5VQ4 - chains C and D of the 4 polymer chains in the assembly; structure by X-ray diffraction, 2.30 A resolution.

[Chain C]
Protein: Nitrogenase molybdenum-iron protein alpha chain
Source organism: Azotobacter vinelandii
Notes: EC 1.18.6.1
Reference sequence: P07328 (NIFD_AZOVI); residues 1-492 here = UniProt positions 1-492
Amino-acid sequence (492 residues; each row starts with the number of its first residue):
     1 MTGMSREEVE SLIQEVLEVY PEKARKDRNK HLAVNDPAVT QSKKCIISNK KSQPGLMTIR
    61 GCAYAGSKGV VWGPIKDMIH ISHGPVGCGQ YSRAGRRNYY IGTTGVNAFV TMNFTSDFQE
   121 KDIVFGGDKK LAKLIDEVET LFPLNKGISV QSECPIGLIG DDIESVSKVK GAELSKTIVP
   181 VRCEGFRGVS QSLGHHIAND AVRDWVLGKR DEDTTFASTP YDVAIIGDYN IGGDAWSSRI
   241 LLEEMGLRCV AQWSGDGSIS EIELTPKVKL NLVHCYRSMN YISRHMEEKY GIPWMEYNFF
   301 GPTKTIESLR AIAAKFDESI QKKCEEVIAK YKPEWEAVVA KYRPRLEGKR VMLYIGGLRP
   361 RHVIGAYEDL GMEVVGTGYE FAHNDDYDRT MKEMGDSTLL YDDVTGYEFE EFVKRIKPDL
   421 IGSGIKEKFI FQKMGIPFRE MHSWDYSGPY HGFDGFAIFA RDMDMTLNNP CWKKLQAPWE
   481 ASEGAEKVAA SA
Not modelled in the structure: 1-3, 481-492
Bound ions: fe(8)-S(7) cluster Fe: Cys62, Cys88, Cys154 (shared with Cys70(D), Cys95(D), Cys153(D), Ser188(D) of chain D); Fe ion near Cys275 (its only coordinating residue here)
Residues lining bound ligands:
  - fe(8)-S(7) cluster (CLF): Cys62, Tyr64, Pro85, Val86, Gly87, Cys88, Tyr91, Glu153, Cys154, Gly185
  - 3-hydroxy-3-carboxy-adipic acid (HCA): Ala65, Gly95, Arg96, Gln191, Gly424, Ile425, Lys426, Glu440, His442
  - ICS (iron-sulfur-molybdenum cluster with interstitial carbon): Val70, Arg96, His195, Tyr229, Ile231, His274, Cys275, Ser278, Ile355, Gly356, Gly357, Leu358, Arg359, Pro360, Phe381, Met441, His442
UniProt features mapped onto this chain:
  - binding site ([8Fe-7S] cluster): Cys62, Cys88, Cys154
  - binding site ([7Fe-Mo-9S-C-homocitryl] cluster): Cys275, His442
  - mutagenesis: His195 (H195Q: No nitrogenase activity)
From the paper describing this entry:
  - binding site for ICS: His274
  - binding site for 3-hydroxy-3-carboxy-adipic acid: Gln191

[Chain D]
Protein: Nitrogenase molybdenum-iron protein beta chain
Source organism: Azotobacter vinelandii
Notes: EC 1.18.6.1
Reference sequence: P07329 (NIFK_AZOVI); residues 1-523 here = UniProt positions 1-523
Amino-acid sequence (523 residues; each row starts with the number of its first residue):
     1 MSQQVDKIKA SYPLFLDQDY KDMLAKKRDG FEEKYPQDKI DEVFQWTTTK EYQELNFQRE
    61 ALTVNPAKAC QPLGAVLCAL GFEKTMPYVH GSQGCVAYFR SYFNRHFREP VSCVSDSMTE
   121 DAAVFGGQQN MKDGLQNCKA TYKPDMIAVS TTCMAEVIGD DLNAFINNSK KEGFIPDEFP
   181 VPFAHTPSFV GSHVTGWDNM FEGIARYFTL KSMDDKVVGS NKKINIVPGF ETYLGNFRVI
   241 KRMLSEMGVG YSLLSDPEEV LDTPADGQFR MYAGGTTQEE MKDAPNALNT VLLQPWHLEK
   301 TKKFVEGTWK HEVPKLNIPM GLDWTDEFLM KVSEISGQPI PASLTKERGR LVDMMTDSHT
   361 WLHGKRFALW GDPDFVMGLV KFLLELGCEP VHILCHNGNK RWKKAVDAIL AASPYGKNAT
   421 VYIGKDLWHL RSLVFTDKPD FMIGNSYGKF IQRDTLHKGK EFEVPLIRIG FPIFDRHHLH
   481 RSTTLGYEGA MQILTTLVNS ILERLDEETR GMQATDYNHD LVR
Not modelled in the structure: 1
Bound ions: fe(8)-S(7) cluster Fe: Cys70, Cys95, Cys153, Ser188 (shared with Cys62(C), Cys88(C), Cys154(C) of chain C); Fe ion site 1: Arg108, Glu109 (shared with 2 residues of chain B); Fe ion site 2: Asp353, Asp357 (shared with 2 residues of chain B)
Residues lining bound ligands: fe(8)-S(7) cluster (CLF): Cys70, Pro72, Ser92, Gly94, Cys95, Tyr98, Phe99, Thr152, Cys153, Ser188
UniProt features mapped onto this chain:
  - binding site ([8Fe-7S] cluster): Cys70, Cys95, Cys153, Ser188

[How chain C and chain D interact]
Pairs across the interface (189):
  Val19(C) - Ala140(D)
  Val19(C) - Lys143(D)
  Tyr20(C) - Thr141(D)
  Pro21(C) - Gln136(D)
  Pro21(C) - Asn137(D)
  Lys23(C) - Asp133(D)  salt bridge
  Ala24(C) - Asn137(D)
  Ser52(C) - Gln93(D)  hydrogen bond
  Ser52(C) - Ser117(D)
  Pro54(C) - Ser115(D)
  Pro54(C) - Asp116(D)
  Pro54(C) - Asn130(D)
  Pro54(C) - Asp133(D)
  Pro54(C) - Gly134(D)
  Pro54(C) - Asn137(D)  hydrogen bond (backbone-side chain)
  Gly55(C) - Val114(D)
  Gly55(C) - Ser115(D)  hydrogen bond (backbone-backbone)
  Gly55(C) - Gly134(D)
  Gly55(C) - Cys138(D)
  Gly55(C) - Tyr142(D)
  Leu56(C) - Asn137(D)
  Leu56(C) - Thr141(D)
  Leu56(C) - Tyr142(D)  hydrogen bond (backbone-side chain)
  Met57(C) - Met86(D)  hydrophobic
  Met57(C) - Arg100(D)
  Met57(C) - Cys113(D)
  Met57(C) - Val114(D)  hydrophobic
  Met57(C) - Tyr142(D)
  Thr58(C) - Gln93(D)
  Thr58(C) - Arg100(D)
  Arg60(C) - Gln93(D)
  Arg60(C) - Ala97(D)
  Gly61(C) - Gln93(D)
  Cys62(C) - Gly94(D)
  Tyr64(C) - Tyr98(D)
  Ala65(C) - Tyr98(D)
  Lys76(C) - Glu32(D)  salt bridge
  Pro85(C) - Ser188(D)
  Val86(C) - Lys68(D)
  Val86(C) - Ala69(D)
  Gly87(C) - Cys70(D)
  Gln90(C) - Pro66(D)  hydrogen bond (side chain-backbone)
  Gln90(C) - Lys68(D)
  Gln90(C) - Tyr102(D)
  Gln90(C) - Tyr447(D)
  Tyr91(C) - Ala69(D)
  Tyr91(C) - Cys70(D)  hydrogen bond
  Tyr91(C) - Leu73(D)
  Tyr91(C) - Tyr98(D)  hydrophobic
  Tyr91(C) - Phe99(D)  hydrophobic
  Tyr91(C) - Tyr102(D)  hydrophobic
  Ser92(C) - Tyr98(D)
  Arg93(C) - Asn65(D)  hydrogen bond
  Arg93(C) - Tyr447(D)
  Arg93(C) - Phe450(D)
  Gly95(C) - Arg105(D)
  Tyr99(C) - Ser11(D)
  Thr103(C) - Ile40(D)
  Thr104(C) - Arg453(D)
  Val106(C) - Ile40(D)
  Val106(C) - Val43(D)  hydrophobic
  Asn107(C) - Lys34(D)
  Met112(C) - Val64(D)  hydrophobic
  Met112(C) - Asn65(D)
  Met112(C) - Trp428(D)  hydrophobic
  Asn113(C) - Thr63(D)
  Asn113(C) - Val64(D)
  Asn113(C) - Asn65(D)  hydrogen bond (backbone-backbone)
  Asn113(C) - Pro66(D)
  Phe114(C) - Thr63(D)
  Thr115(C) - Leu62(D)
  Thr115(C) - Thr63(D)  hydrogen bond (backbone-backbone)
  Ser116(C) - Ala61(D)
  Asp117(C) - Thr63(D)
  Asp117(C) - Lys68(D)  salt bridge
  Phe118(C) - Phe189(D)
  Gln119(C) - Phe189(D)
  Glu120(C) - Phe189(D)  hydrogen bond (backbone-backbone)
  Glu120(C) - Val190(D)
  Ile123(C) - Phe189(D)  hydrophobic
  Lys130(C) - Ala61(D)
  Lys133(C) - Glu60(D)
  Lys133(C) - Ala61(D)
  Leu134(C) - Ala61(D)
  Leu134(C) - Leu62(D)  hydrophobic
  Glu137(C) - Arg59(D)
  Glu137(C) - Glu60(D)  hydrogen bond (side chain-backbone)
  Glu137(C) - Ala61(D)  hydrogen bond (side chain-backbone)
  Glu137(C) - Leu62(D)  hydrogen bond (side chain-backbone)
  Val138(C) - Leu62(D)  hydrophobic
  Thr140(C) - Trp46(D)
  Thr140(C) - Leu55(D)
  Leu141(C) - Tyr52(D)  hydrogen bond (backbone-side chain)
  Leu141(C) - Leu55(D)  hydrophobic
  Leu141(C) - Arg59(D)
  Phe142(C) - Trp428(D)  hydrophobic
  Pro143(C) - Trp46(D)
  Leu144(C) - Tyr35(D)
  Leu144(C) - Lys39(D)
  Leu144(C) - Val43(D)  hydrophobic
  Lys146(C) - Glu32(D)
  Lys146(C) - Glu33(D)  hydrogen bond (side chain-backbone)
  Cys154(C) - Ser92(D)
  Pro155(C) - Cys153(D)  hydrophobic
  Leu158(C) - Ala123(D)  hydrophobic
  Leu158(C) - Met154(D)  hydrophobic
  Leu158(C) - Val157(D)  hydrophobic
  Ile159(C) - Val157(D)  hydrophobic
  Phe186(C) - Thr119(D)
  Phe186(C) - Glu120(D)  hydrogen bond (backbone-backbone)
  Phe186(C) - Met154(D)  hydrophobic
  Arg187(C) - Glu120(D)
  Gly188(C) - Thr119(D)
  Gly188(C) - Glu120(D)  hydrogen bond (backbone-side chain)
  Val189(C) - Gln93(D)  hydrogen bond (backbone-side chain)
  Arg210(C) - Glu33(D)  salt bridge
  Gly232(C) - Ser11(D)
  Gly232(C) - Phe15(D)
  Gly233(C) - Phe15(D)
  Trp236(C) - Phe15(D)  hydrophobic
  Trp236(C) - Tyr20(D)
  Trp236(C) - Met23(D)
  Trp236(C) - Leu24(D)
  Ser237(C) - Phe15(D)
  Ser237(C) - Tyr20(D)  hydrogen bond
  Arg239(C) - Met23(D)
  Arg239(C) - Lys27(D)
  Arg239(C) - Phe31(D)
  Ile240(C) - Asp19(D)
  Ile240(C) - Tyr20(D)
  Ile240(C) - Met23(D)
  Glu243(C) - Met23(D)
  Arg248(C) - Phe31(D)
  Cys249(C) - Phe31(D)
  Val250(C) - Phe31(D)
  Gln252(C) - Lys27(D)
  Asp256(C) - Lys27(D)  salt bridge
  Ser258(C) - Phe31(D)
  Ser258(C) - Glu32(D)
  Ser260(C) - Phe31(D)  hydrogen bond (side chain-backbone)
  Ser260(C) - Glu32(D)  hydrogen bond (side chain-backbone)
  Ser260(C) - Glu33(D)
  Glu261(C) - Lys27(D)  salt bridge
  Glu261(C) - Phe31(D)
  Glu261(C) - Glu32(D)
  Glu334(C) - Ser2(D)  hydrogen bond
  Glu334(C) - Gln3(D)  hydrogen bond (side chain-backbone)
  Ala337(C) - Val5(D)
  Lys341(C) - Asp6(D)  salt bridge
  Tyr342(C) - Ile8(D)
  Gly406(C) - Tyr142(D)  hydrogen bond (backbone-side chain)
  Tyr407(C) - Thr141(D)
  Tyr407(C) - Tyr142(D)  hydrogen bond (backbone-side chain)
  Glu410(C) - Phe269(D)
  Ile425(C) - Asn104(D)
  Lys426(C) - Ala97(D)
  Lys426(C) - Arg100(D)
  Lys426(C) - Asn104(D)
  Phe429(C) - Asn104(D)
  Phe429(C) - Arg108(D)
  Phe429(C) - Glu109(D)
  Phe429(C) - Pro110(D)
  Ile430(C) - Pro110(D)  hydrophobic
  Ile430(C) - Phe269(D)  hydrophobic
  Lys433(C) - Glu109(D)  salt bridge
  Lys433(C) - Pro110(D)
  Lys433(C) - Thr263(D)  hydrogen bond (side chain-backbone)
  Lys433(C) - Pro264(D)
  Lys433(C) - Asp266(D)
  Lys433(C) - Gly267(D)  hydrogen bond (backbone-backbone)
  Lys433(C) - Gln268(D)  hydrogen bond (backbone-backbone)
  Met434(C) - Gly267(D)
  Met434(C) - Phe269(D)
  Gly448(C) - Ala10(D)
  Gly448(C) - Ser11(D)  hydrogen bond (backbone-backbone)
  Pro449(C) - Phe15(D)  hydrophobic
  Asp454(C) - Ser2(D)  hydrogen bond (side chain-backbone)
  Asp454(C) - Gln3(D)  hydrogen bond (backbone-side chain)
  Asp454(C) - Tyr20(D)  hydrogen bond
  Ala457(C) - Gln3(D)
  Ala457(C) - Ile8(D)
  Ile458(C) - Gln3(D)
  Ile458(C) - Ile8(D)  hydrophobic
  Ile458(C) - Lys9(D)
  Ile458(C) - Ala10(D)  hydrophobic
  Arg461(C) - Ile8(D)
  Leu475(C) - Ala265(D)
  Leu475(C) - Asp266(D)
  Leu475(C) - Gly267(D)
Interface residues without a listed pair, chain C (110 interface residues in all): Lys51, Gln53, Ile59, Asp77, Cys88, Arg97, Ile101, Gly105, Thr111, Ser190, Leu193, Leu264, Tyr331, Val338, Thr405
Interface residues without a listed pair, chain D (100 interface residues in all): Leu14, Lys26, Phe44, Asn56, Gln58, Ala67, Ser101, Ser112, Met118, Gln129, Ile158, Met271, His396, Asp454

[Summary]
Chain C and chain D form an interface of 110 and 100 residues respectively; the contacts include 32 hydrogen
bonds and 8 salt bridges. Polar contacts include Lys23(C)-Asp133(D), Lys76(C)-Glu32(D) and Asp117(C)-Lys68(D).
From the paper: a binding site for ICS at His274(C); a binding site for 3-hydroxy-3-carboxy-adipic acid at
Gln191(C).
Here chain C is Nitrogenase molybdenum-iron protein alpha chain and chain D is Nitrogenase molybdenum-iron
protein beta chain, both from Azotobacter vinelandii. Entry 5VQ4 (Nitrogenase Av1 at pH 5) was determined by
X-ray diffraction, deposited together with 5VPW and 5VQ3.
